2WHF - chain A; structure by X-ray diffraction, 1.58 A resolution.

# Chain A
Name: Putative cytochrome P450 130
Organism: Mycobacterium tuberculosis
Notes: EC 1.14.-.-
UniProt: Q11062 (CP130_MYCTU); residues 2-405 here = UniProt positions 2-405
Chain sequence (413 residues; numbered -5 to 407; the number before each row is that of its first residue; numbers below 1 keep their minus sign (Met-5 is residue -5)):
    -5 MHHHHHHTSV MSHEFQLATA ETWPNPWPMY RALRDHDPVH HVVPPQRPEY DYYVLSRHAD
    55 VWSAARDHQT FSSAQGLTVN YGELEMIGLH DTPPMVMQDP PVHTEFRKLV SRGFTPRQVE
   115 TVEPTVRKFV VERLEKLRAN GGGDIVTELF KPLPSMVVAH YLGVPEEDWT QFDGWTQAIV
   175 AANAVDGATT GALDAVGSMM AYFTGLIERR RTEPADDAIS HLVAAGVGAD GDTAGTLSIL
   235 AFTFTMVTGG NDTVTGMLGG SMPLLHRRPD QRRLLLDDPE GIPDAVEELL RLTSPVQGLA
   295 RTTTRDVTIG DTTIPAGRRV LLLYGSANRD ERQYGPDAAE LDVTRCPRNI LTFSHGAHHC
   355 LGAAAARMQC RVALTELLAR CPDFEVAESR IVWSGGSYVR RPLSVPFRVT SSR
Disordered / not traced: -5 to 5, 180-184, 405-407
Ion coordination: heme Fe: Cys354 (together with 1-(3-methylphenyl)-1H-benzimidazol-5-amine)
Ligand contacts:
  - heme (HEM): Leu71, Met89, Val90, His97, Arg101, Phe108, Tyr155, Phe236, Thr239, Met240, Gly243, Gly244, Thr247, Val248, Met251, Leu284, Pro289, Val290, Leu293, Arg295, Tyr318, Thr346, Phe347, Ser348, Ala351, His352, His353, Cys354, Leu355, Gly356, Ala359, Ala360, Gln363
  - 1-(3-methylphenyl)-1H-benzimidazol-5-amine (II4), molecule 1: Leu71, Pro88, Val90, Met91, Thr239, Thr242, Gly243, Gly244, Thr247, Val290, Leu293, Cys354
  - 1-(3-methylphenyl)-1H-benzimidazol-5-amine (II4), molecule 2: Leu83, Pro88, Asn177, Leu234, Ala235, Phe238, Thr239, Thr242
Reported in the primary citation:
  - binding site for 1-(3-methylphenyl)-1H-benzimidazol-5-amine: Gly243
  - mutagenesis - G243A: decreased binding to 1-(3-methylphenyl)-1H-benzimidazol-5-amine

# Summary
Ligands of chain A: heme and 1-(3-methylphenyl)-1H-benzimidazol-5-amine. From the paper: a binding site for
1-(3-methylphenyl)-1H-benzimidazol-5-amine at Gly243; G243A reduces binding to
1-(3-methylphenyl)-1H-benzimidazol-5-amine.
Chain A is Putative cytochrome P450 130 (Mycobacterium tuberculosis); the structure, Interaction of
Mycobacterium tuberculosis CYP130 with heterocyclic arylamines, was determined by X-ray diffraction, deposited
together with 2WH8 and 2WGY.
